3QJU - chains A and C of the 3 polymer chains in the assembly; structure by X-ray diffraction, 2.90 A resolution.

[Chain A]
Name: Cytochrome c oxidase subunit 1
Source organism: Thermus thermophilus
Notes: EC 1.9.3.1
UniProt: Q5SJ79 (COX1_THET8); numbering as in UniProt (aligned over 2-562)
Sequence (568 residues; row label = number of the first residue in the row; numbers below 1 keep their minus sign (Met-5 is residue -5)):
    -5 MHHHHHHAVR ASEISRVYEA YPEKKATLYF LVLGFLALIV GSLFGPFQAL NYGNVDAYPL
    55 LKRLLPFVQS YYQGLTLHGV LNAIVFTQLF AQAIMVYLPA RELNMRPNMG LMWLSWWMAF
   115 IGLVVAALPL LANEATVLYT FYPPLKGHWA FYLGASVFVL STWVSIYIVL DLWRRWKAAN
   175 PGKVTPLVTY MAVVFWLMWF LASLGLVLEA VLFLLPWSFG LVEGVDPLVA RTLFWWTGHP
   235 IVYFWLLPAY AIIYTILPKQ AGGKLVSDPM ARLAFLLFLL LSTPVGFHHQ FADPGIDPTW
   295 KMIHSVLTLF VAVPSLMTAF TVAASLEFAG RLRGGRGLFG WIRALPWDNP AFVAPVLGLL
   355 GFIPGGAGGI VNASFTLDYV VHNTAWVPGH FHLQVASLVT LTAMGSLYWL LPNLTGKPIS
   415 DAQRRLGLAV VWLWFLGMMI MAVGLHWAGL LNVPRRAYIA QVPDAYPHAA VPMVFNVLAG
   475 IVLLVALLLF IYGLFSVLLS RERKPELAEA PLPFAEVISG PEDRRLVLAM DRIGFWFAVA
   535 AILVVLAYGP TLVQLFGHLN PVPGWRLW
Not modelled in the structure: -5 to 10
Construct notes: expression tag (-5 to 1)
UniProt features mapped onto this chain:
  - binding site (Fe(II)-heme a): His72, His386
  - binding site (Cu cation): His233, Tyr237, His282, His283
  - binding site (heme a3): His384
  - cross-link: His233 to Tyr237 (1'-histidyl-3'-tyrosine (His-Tyr))
Bound ions: heme Fe: His72, His386; Cu+: His282, His283; heme-as Fe near His384 (its only coordinating residue here)
Residues lining bound ligands:
  - carbon monoxide (CMO): Gly232, His233, Val236, His282, His283
  - heme-as (HAS): Tyr133, Tyr136, Trp229, His233, Val236, Tyr237, Trp239, Leu240, Tyr244, His282, His283, Thr302, Ala306, Ser309, Leu310, Thr312, Ala313, Ala317, Leu320, Trp335, Ile336, Val350, Leu353, Leu354, Phe356, Ile357, Gly360, Gly363, Ile364, Asn366, Ala367, Asp372, His376, Asn377, Val381, His384, Phe385, Gln388, Val389, Arg449, Arg450
  - heme (HEM): Leu32, Ser36, Gly39, Pro40, Gln42, Ala43, Tyr46, Tyr65, Leu69, His72, Gly73, Asn76, Ala77, Phe80, Thr81, Leu132, Tyr133, Pro382, Phe385, His386, Val389, Ala390, Thr394, Trp428, Met432, Met435, Arg449, Arg450, Ala451, Leu477

[Chain C]
Name: Cytochrome c oxidase polypeptide 2A
Source organism: Thermus thermophilus
Notes: EC 1.9.3.1
UniProt: P82543 (COXA_THET8); residues 1-34 here = UniProt positions 1-34
Sequence (34 residues; numbered 1 to 34; the number before each row is that of its first residue):
     1 MEEKPKGALA VILVLTLTIL VFWLGVYAVF FARG
Not modelled in the structure: 1
UniProt features mapped onto this chain:
  - modified residue: Met1 (N-formylmethionine)

[Chain A / chain C interface]
Pairs across the interface - 33 pairs, chain A then chain C:
  Ala313(A) - Leu15(C)  hydrophobic
  Phe314(A) - Ala8(C)  hydrophobic
  Phe314(A) - Leu9(C)  hydrophobic
  Phe314(A) - Ile12(C)  hydrophobic
  Ala317(A) - Ala8(C)  hydrophobic
  Ala318(A) - Ala8(C)
  Glu321(A) - Lys4(C)
  Glu321(A) - Pro5(C)
  Glu321(A) - Lys6(C)  hydrogen bond (side chain-backbone)
  Glu321(A) - Gly7(C)  hydrogen bond (side chain-backbone)
  Glu321(A) - Ala8(C)  hydrogen bond (side chain-backbone)
  Trp335(A) - Gly7(C)
  Ile357(A) - Leu15(C)  hydrophobic
  Ala361(A) - Thr18(C)
  Ala361(A) - Ile19(C)  hydrophobic
  Ala361(A) - Phe22(C)
  Gly362(A) - Phe22(C)
  Ile364(A) - Trp23(C)
  Val365(A) - Phe22(C)
  Val365(A) - Trp23(C)
  Val365(A) - Val26(C)  hydrophobic
  Ser368(A) - Trp23(C)  hydrogen bond
  Thr370(A) - Phe30(C)
  Leu371(A) - Trp23(C)
  Leu371(A) - Val26(C)  hydrophobic
  Leu371(A) - Tyr27(C)  hydrophobic
  Val374(A) - Val29(C)  hydrophobic
  Val374(A) - Phe30(C)  hydrophobic
  Val374(A) - Arg33(C)  hydrogen bond (backbone-side chain)
  Trp380(A) - Phe22(C)  hydrophobic
  His440(A) - Phe22(C)
  Leu444(A) - Arg33(C)  hydrogen bond (backbone-side chain)
  Asn446(A) - Arg33(C)
Also at the interface, not in a pair above, chain A (23 interface residues in all): Leu310, Arg325, Leu332, Pro358
Also at the interface, not in a pair above, chain C (21 interface residues in all): Glu2, Glu3, Val11, Val14

[Summary]
Chain A and chain C form an interface of 23 and 21 residues respectively; the contacts include 6 hydrogen
bonds. Polar pairs include Glu321(A)-Lys6(C), Glu321(A)-Gly7(C) and Glu321(A)-Ala8(C). Chain A binds heme,
heme-as and carbon monoxide.
Here chain A is Cytochrome c oxidase subunit 1 and chain C is Cytochrome c oxidase polypeptide 2A, both from
Thermus thermophilus. Entry 3QJU (The structure of and photolytic induced changes of carbon monoxide binding
to the cytochrome ba3-oxidase from ...) was determined by X-ray diffraction together with 3QJQ, 3QJR, 3QJS,
3QJT and 3QJV from the same study.
